Entry 8B7R (X-ray diffraction, 2.15 A resolution); this record covers chains A and C of the 6 polymer chains in the assembly.

# Chain A (and C)
Protein: Chalcone isomerase
From: Eubacterium ramulus
Notes: EC 5.5.1.6; chain C of this document is another copy of the same molecule, construct and numbering; everything in this record applies to it too
UniProtKB: V9P0A9 (V9P0A9_EUBRA); residues 0-282 here correspond to UniProt positions 1-283 (UniProt number = residue number + 1)
Amino-acid sequence (283 residues; numbered 0 to 282; the number before each row is that of its first residue; numbering starts at 0):
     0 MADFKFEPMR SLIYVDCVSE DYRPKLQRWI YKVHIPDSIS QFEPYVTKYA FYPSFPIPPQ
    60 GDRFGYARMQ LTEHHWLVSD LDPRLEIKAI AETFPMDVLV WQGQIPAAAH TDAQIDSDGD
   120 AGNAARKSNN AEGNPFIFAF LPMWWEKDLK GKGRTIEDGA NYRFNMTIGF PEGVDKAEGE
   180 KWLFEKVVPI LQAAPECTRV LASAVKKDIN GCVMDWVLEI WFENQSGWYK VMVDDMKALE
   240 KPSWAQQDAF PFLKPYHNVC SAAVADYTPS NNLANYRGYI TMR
Not modelled in the structure: 0, 107-129 (chain C: 0, 108-129)
Ion coordination: K+: Lys-236, Leu-238
Ligand contacts: taxifolin chalcone (Q0X; (Z)-3-[3,4-bis(oxidanyl)phenyl]-2-oxidanyl-1-[2,4,6-tris(oxidanyl)phenyl]prop-2-en-1-one): Ile-12, Val-14, Trp-28, His-33, Phe-41, Tyr-48, Phe-50, Gln-69, Thr-71, His-73, Trp-75, Asp-79, Lys-87, Glu-91, Gln-101, Phe-135, Phe-137
From the paper describing this entry:
  - catalytic residues: His-33
  - binding site for taxifolin chalcone: Ile-12, His-33, His-73, Phe-135, Phe-137
  - contacts within the chain: His-33/Asp-36 (water-mediated contact)
  - conformationally variable residues (order/disorder transition, side-chain flip): His-33, Glu-91, Phe-93, Ala-106 to Ala-130

# Chain A / chain C interface
Residue-residue contacts (30):
  Asp-2(A) / Lys-4(C)  salt bridge
  Phe-3(A) / Phe-5(C)
  Phe-3(A) / Pro-7(C)  hydrophobic
  Phe-3(A) / Trp-143(C)  hydrophobic
  Lys-4(A) / Phe-5(C)
  Phe-5(A) / Phe-5(C)
  Glu-42(A) / Lys-47(C)  salt bridge
  Glu-42(A) / Asn-270(C)  hydrogen bond
  Pro-43(A) / Thr-46(C)  hydrogen bond (backbone-side chain)
  Pro-43(A) / His-74(C)
  Tyr-44(A) / Trp-143(C)  hydrogen bond
  Val-77(A) / Phe-5(C)  hydrophobic
  Arg-83(A) / Trp-143(C)
  Leu-84(A) / Trp-143(C)
  Ile-86(A) / Trp-144(C)
  Ile-86(A) / Glu-145(C)
  Ile-86(A) / Asp-147(C)
  Lys-87(A) / Arg-198(C)  hydrogen bond (backbone-side chain)
  Ala-88(A) / Arg-162(C)
  Ala-88(A) / Arg-198(C)  hydrogen bond (backbone-side chain)
  Ala-88(A) / Trp-220(C)
  Ile-89(A) / Arg-153(C)
  Ile-89(A) / Ile-155(C)
  Ile-89(A) / Trp-220(C)  hydrophobic
  Ala-90(A) / Gly-152(C)
  Ala-90(A) / Arg-153(C)  hydrogen bond (backbone-backbone)
  Ala-90(A) / Thr-154(C)
  Glu-91(A) / Thr-154(C)
  Thr-92(A) / Thr-154(C)
  Thr-92(A) / Glu-156(C)
Other interface residues (no listed pair), chain A (19 interface residues in all): Asp-36, Leu-76
Other interface residues (no listed pair), chain C (27 interface residues in all): Glu-6, Leu-76, Pro-141, Met-142, Lys-146, Asn-160, Leu-200, Asp-265

# In short
19 residues of chain A and 27 residues of chain C are in contact; the contacts include 6 hydrogen bonds and 2
salt bridges. Polar contacts include Asp-2(A)/Lys-4(C), Glu-42(A)/Lys-47(C) and Glu-42(A)/Asn-270(C). Chain A
binds taxifolin chalcone. From the paper: the catalytic residue His-33(A); a binding site for taxifolin
chalcone at Ile-12(A), His-33(A) and His-73(A) among others.
Both chains are Chalcone isomerase (Eubacterium ramulus). Entry 8B7R (Bacterial chalcone isomerase with
taxifolin chalcone) was determined by X-ray diffraction (same publication as 8B7U, 8B7Z and 4D4F).
